PDB entry 7UNL | electron microscopy, 2.45 A resolution | chains A and B

# Chain A (and B)
Molecule: Endosomal/lysosomal potassium channel TMEM175
Organism: Homo sapiens
Notes: chain B of this document is another copy of the same molecule, construct and numbering; everything in this record applies to it too
Reference sequence: Q9BSA9 (TM175_HUMAN); numbering as in UniProt (aligned over 1-504)
Chain sequence (504 residues; row label = number of the first residue in the row):
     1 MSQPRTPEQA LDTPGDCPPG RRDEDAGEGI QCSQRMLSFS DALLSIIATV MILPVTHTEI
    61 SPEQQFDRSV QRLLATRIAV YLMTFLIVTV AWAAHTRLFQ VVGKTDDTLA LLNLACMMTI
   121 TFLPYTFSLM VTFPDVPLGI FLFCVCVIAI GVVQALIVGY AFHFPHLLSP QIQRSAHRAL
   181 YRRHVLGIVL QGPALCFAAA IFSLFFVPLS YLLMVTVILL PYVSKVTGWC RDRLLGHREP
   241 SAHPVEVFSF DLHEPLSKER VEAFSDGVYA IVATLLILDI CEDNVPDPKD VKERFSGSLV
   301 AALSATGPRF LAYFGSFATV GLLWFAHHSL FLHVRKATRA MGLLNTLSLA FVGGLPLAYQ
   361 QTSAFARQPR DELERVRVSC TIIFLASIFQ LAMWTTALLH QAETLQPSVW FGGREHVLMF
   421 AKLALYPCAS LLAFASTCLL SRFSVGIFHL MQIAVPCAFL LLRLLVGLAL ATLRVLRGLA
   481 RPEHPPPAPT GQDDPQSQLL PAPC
Not modelled in the structure: 1-29, 174-253, 477-504
Bound ions: K+ near S38 (its only coordinating residue here)
Swiss-Prot annotation at these positions:
  - region: T58 to E63 (Short helix H1-1), Q65 to Q71 (Short helix H2-1), P288 to S296 (Short helix H1-2), S298 to S304 (Short helix H2-2)
  - motif: R35 to D41 (RxxxFSD motif 1), R260 to D266 (RxxxFSD motif 2)
  - site: I46 (Hydrophobic filter residue 1-1), V50 (Hydrophobic filter residue 2-1), L53 (Hydrophobic filter residue 3-1), I271 (Hydrophobic filter residue 1-2), L275 (Hydrophobic filter residue 2-2), L278 (Hydrophobic filter residue 3-2)
  - modified residue: T6 (Phosphothreonine)
From the paper describing this entry:
  - binding site for K+: I46, I271
  - conformationally variable residues (side-chain flip): I46, I271

# Interface between chain A and chain B
Pairs across the interface (120):
  Q31(A) - H328(B)
  Q31(A) - L332(B)
  R35(A) - E262(B)
  R35(A) - S265(B)
  R35(A) - D266(B)  salt bridge
  R35(A) - W324(B)
  R35(A) - H327(B)  hydrogen bond
  R35(A) - H328(B)
  R35(A) - F331(B)
  M36(A) - W324(B)  hydrophobic
  F39(A) - D266(B)
  F39(A) - Y269(B)  hydrophobic
  F39(A) - A270(B)
  F39(A) - W324(B)
  L43(A) - A270(B)  hydrophobic
  L43(A) - T274(B)
  I46(A) - A270(B)  hydrophobic
  I46(A) - I271(B)
  I46(A) - T274(B)
  I46(A) - L278(B)  hydrophobic
  V50(A) - L278(B)  hydrophobic
  V50(A) - C281(B)  hydrophobic
  M51(A) - C281(B)
  L53(A) - E282(B)
  P54(A) - E282(B)
  H57(A) - E282(B)  salt bridge
  D107(A) - F325(B)
  D107(A) - K422(B)  salt bridge
  D107(A) - R463(B)  salt bridge
  L111(A) - L322(B)  hydrophobic
  L111(A) - F325(B)  hydrophobic
  L111(A) - L460(B)  hydrophobic
  L114(A) - F317(B)
  L114(A) - G321(B)
  M118(A) - Y313(B)  hydrogen bond
  M118(A) - F314(B)  hydrophobic
  M118(A) - F317(B)  hydrophobic
  T121(A) - I277(B)
  T121(A) - Y313(B)  hydrogen bond
  F122(A) - I277(B)  hydrophobic
  F122(A) - F310(B)  hydrophobic
  F122(A) - Y313(B)  hydrophobic
  F122(A) - F314(B)  hydrophobic
  Y125(A) - I280(B)  hydrophobic
  Y125(A) - N284(B)  hydrogen bond (side chain-backbone)
  Y125(A) - V285(B)  hydrophobic
  Y125(A) - L303(B)
  Y125(A) - F310(B)  hydrophobic
  L129(A) - P286(B)
  L129(A) - L303(B)  hydrophobic
  T132(A) - V285(B)
  T132(A) - P288(B)
  F133(A) - P286(B)
  F133(A) - P288(B)  hydrophobic
  F133(A) - V291(B)  hydrophobic
  F133(A) - L299(B)  hydrophobic
  V136(A) - L299(B)  hydrophobic
  L138(A) - L299(B)  hydrophobic
  L138(A) - L303(B)  hydrophobic
  L142(A) - L303(B)  hydrophobic
  E262(A) - R35(B)
  S265(A) - R35(B)
  D266(A) - R35(B)  salt bridge
  D266(A) - F39(B)
  Y269(A) - F39(B)  hydrophobic
  A270(A) - F39(B)
  A270(A) - L43(B)  hydrophobic
  A270(A) - I46(B)  hydrophobic
  I271(A) - I46(B)
  T274(A) - L43(B)
  T274(A) - I46(B)
  I277(A) - T121(B)
  I277(A) - F122(B)  hydrophobic
  L278(A) - I46(B)  hydrophobic
  L278(A) - V50(B)  hydrophobic
  I280(A) - Y125(B)  hydrophobic
  C281(A) - V50(B)  hydrophobic
  C281(A) - M51(B)
  E282(A) - L53(B)
  E282(A) - P54(B)
  E282(A) - H57(B)  salt bridge
  N284(A) - Y125(B)  hydrogen bond (backbone-side chain)
  V285(A) - Y125(B)  hydrophobic
  V285(A) - T132(B)
  P286(A) - L129(B)
  P286(A) - F133(B)
  P288(A) - T132(B)
  P288(A) - F133(B)  hydrophobic
  V291(A) - F133(B)  hydrophobic
  L299(A) - F133(B)  hydrophobic
  L299(A) - V136(B)  hydrophobic
  L299(A) - L138(B)  hydrophobic
  L303(A) - Y125(B)
  L303(A) - L129(B)  hydrophobic
  L303(A) - L138(B)  hydrophobic
  L303(A) - L142(B)  hydrophobic
  F310(A) - F122(B)  hydrophobic
  F310(A) - Y125(B)  hydrophobic
  Y313(A) - M118(B)  hydrogen bond
  Y313(A) - T121(B)  hydrogen bond
  Y313(A) - F122(B)  hydrophobic
  F314(A) - M118(B)  hydrophobic
  F314(A) - F122(B)  hydrophobic
  F317(A) - L114(B)
  F317(A) - M118(B)  hydrophobic
  G321(A) - L114(B)
  L322(A) - L111(B)  hydrophobic
  W324(A) - R35(B)
  W324(A) - M36(B)  hydrophobic
  W324(A) - F39(B)
  F325(A) - D107(B)
  F325(A) - L111(B)  hydrophobic
  H327(A) - R35(B)  hydrogen bond
  H328(A) - Q31(B)
  H328(A) - R35(B)
  F331(A) - R35(B)
  L332(A) - Q31(B)
  K422(A) - D107(B)  salt bridge
  L460(A) - L111(B)  hydrophobic
  R463(A) - D107(B)  salt bridge
Interface residues without a listed pair, chain A (69 interface residues in all): C32, A42, I47, T108, A110, M117, S128, D287, V300, S329, F459
Interface residues without a listed pair, chain B (69 interface residues in all): C32, A42, I47, T108, A110, M117, S128, D287, V300, S329, F459

# Summary
The chain A/chain B interface involves 69 residues from each chain; the contacts include 8 hydrogen bonds and
8 salt bridges. Among the polar pairs are R35(A)-D266(B), H57(A)-E282(B) and D107(A)-K422(B). From the paper:
a binding site for K+ at I46(A) and I271(A); conformational variability at I46(A) and I271(A).
Chain A and chain B are both Endosomal/lysosomal potassium channel TMEM175 (Homo sapiens); the structure,
Human TMEM175 in an open state, was determined by electron microscopy together with 7UNM from the same study.
